8G2O - chains H and L; structure by X-ray diffraction, 1.70 A resolution.

[Chain H]
Name: anti-ApoE-7C11 heavy chain
From: Homo sapiens
Notes: fragment: Fab
Chain sequence (225 residues; row label = number of the first residue in the row):
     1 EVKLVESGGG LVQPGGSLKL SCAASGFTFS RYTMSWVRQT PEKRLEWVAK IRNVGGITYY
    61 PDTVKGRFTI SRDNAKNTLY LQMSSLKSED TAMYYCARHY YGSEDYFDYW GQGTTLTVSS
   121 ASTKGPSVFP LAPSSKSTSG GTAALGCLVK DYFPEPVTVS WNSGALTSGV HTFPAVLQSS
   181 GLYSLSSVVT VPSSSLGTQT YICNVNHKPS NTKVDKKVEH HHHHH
Not modelled in the structure: 134-140, 219-225
Disulfide bonds: Cys22-Cys96, Cys147-Cys203

[Chain L]
Name: anti-ApoE-7C11 light chain
From: Homo sapiens
Notes: fragment: Fab
Chain sequence (218 residues; numbered 1 to 218; the number before each row is that of its first residue):
     1 DNVLTQSPAS LAVSLGQRAT ISCKASQSVD YDGDSYMNWY QQKPGQPPKV FIYAASNLES
    61 GIPARFSGSG SGTNFTLNIH PVEEEDAATY YCQQSNEDPW TFGGGTKLEI KRTVAAPSVF
   121 IFPPSDEQLK SGTASVVCLL NNFYPREAKV QWKVDNALQS GNSQESVTEQ DSKDSTYSLS
   181 STLTLSKADY EKHKVYACEV THQGLSSPVT KSFNRGEC
Not modelled in the structure: 216-218
Disulfide bonds: Cys23-Cys92, Cys138-Cys198
Covalently attached groups: N-acetylglucosamine (NAG) linked to Asn74

[Interface between chain H and chain L]
Residue-residue contacts - 66 pairs, chain H then chain L:
  Gln39(H) - Gln42(L)  hydrogen bond
  Gln39(H) - Tyr91(L)  hydrogen bond
  Lys43(H) - Tyr91(L)  hydrogen bond (backbone-side chain)
  Leu45(H) - Pro48(L)  hydrophobic
  Leu45(H) - Tyr91(L)  hydrophobic
  Leu45(H) - Phe102(L)
  Trp47(H) - Pro99(L)  hydrophobic
  Trp47(H) - Trp100(L)
  Lys50(H) - Asp98(L)  salt bridge
  Tyr59(H) - Asp98(L)
  Tyr95(H) - Gln42(L)
  Tyr95(H) - Gln46(L)
  Tyr95(H) - Pro47(L)  hydrophobic
  His99(H) - Trp100(L)
  Glu104(H) - Trp100(L)
  Asp105(H) - Tyr36(L)
  Asp105(H) - Asn38(L)  hydrogen bond (backbone-side chain)
  Asp105(H) - Ser95(L)  hydrogen bond (backbone-side chain)
  Asp105(H) - Trp100(L)
  Tyr106(H) - Asn38(L)
  Tyr106(H) - Tyr40(L)
  Tyr106(H) - Val50(L)  hydrophobic
  Tyr106(H) - Tyr53(L)  hydrophobic
  Tyr106(H) - Glu59(L)  hydrogen bond
  Tyr106(H) - Trp100(L)
  Phe107(H) - Tyr40(L)  hydrogen bond (backbone-side chain)
  Phe107(H) - Val50(L)
  Phe107(H) - Trp100(L)  hydrophobic
  Trp110(H) - Tyr40(L)  hydrophobic
  Trp110(H) - Pro47(L)  hydrophobic
  Trp110(H) - Pro48(L)  hydrogen bond (side chain-backbone)
  Gly111(H) - Pro47(L)
  Gln112(H) - Gly45(L)
  Gln112(H) - Pro47(L)
  Val128(H) - Glu127(L)
  Phe129(H) - Ser125(L)
  Phe129(H) - Gln128(L)
  Pro130(H) - Ser125(L)
  Leu131(H) - Phe122(L)  hydrophobic
  Leu131(H) - Val137(L)  hydrophobic
  Ala132(H) - Phe122(L)
  Thr142(H) - Phe120(L)
  Ala144(H) - Phe120(L)  hydrophobic
  Ala144(H) - Phe122(L)
  Leu145(H) - Phe122(L)  hydrophobic
  Leu148(H) - Ser135(L)
  Lys150(H) - Gln128(L)
  His171(H) - Asn141(L)  hydrogen bond
  His171(H) - Asn142(L)  hydrogen bond
  His171(H) - Ser178(L)  hydrogen bond
  Phe173(H) - Leu139(L)  hydrophobic
  Phe173(H) - Ser166(L)
  Phe173(H) - Thr168(L)
  Phe173(H) - Ser178(L)
  Phe173(H) - Leu179(L)
  Phe173(H) - Ser180(L)
  Pro174(H) - Ser166(L)  hydrogen bond (backbone-side chain)
  Pro174(H) - Val167(L)
  Val176(H) - Gln164(L)
  Val176(H) - Glu165(L)
  Val176(H) - Ser166(L)
  Leu177(H) - Gln164(L)  hydrogen bond (backbone-side chain)
  Gln178(H) - Gln164(L)
  Val188(H) - Leu139(L)  hydrophobic
  Thr190(H) - Asn141(L)
  Lys216(H) - Glu127(L)  salt bridge
Other interface residues (no listed pair), chain H (40 interface residues in all): Val37, Glu46, Pro61, Asp108, Ala143, Ser186
Other interface residues (no listed pair), chain L (37 interface residues in all): Ala54, Thr133

[Summary]
40 residues of chain H face 37 of chain L across their interface; the contacts include 13 hydrogen bonds and 2
salt bridges. Among the polar pairs are Lys50(H)-Asp98(L), Lys216(H)-Glu127(L) and Gln39(H)-Gln42(L).
N-acetylglucosamine is covalently linked to Asn74(L).
Here chain H is anti-ApoE-7C11 heavy chain and chain L is anti-ApoE-7C11 light chain, both from Homo sapiens.
Entry 8G2O (Fab structure - Anti-ApoE-7C11 antibody) was determined by X-ray diffraction.
